Entry 3WC2 (X-ray diffraction, 3.64 A resolution); this record covers chains A and P of the 6 polymer chains in the assembly.

== Chain A ==
Molecule: Likely histidyl tRNA-specific guanylyltransferase
From: Candida albicans
UniProtKB: Q5AFK5 (Q5AFK5_CANAL); residue numbers follow UniProt; this construct covers 1-268
Amino-acid sequence (271 residues; numbered -2 to 268; the number before each row is that of its first residue; numbers below 1 keep their minus sign (Gly-2 is residue -2)):
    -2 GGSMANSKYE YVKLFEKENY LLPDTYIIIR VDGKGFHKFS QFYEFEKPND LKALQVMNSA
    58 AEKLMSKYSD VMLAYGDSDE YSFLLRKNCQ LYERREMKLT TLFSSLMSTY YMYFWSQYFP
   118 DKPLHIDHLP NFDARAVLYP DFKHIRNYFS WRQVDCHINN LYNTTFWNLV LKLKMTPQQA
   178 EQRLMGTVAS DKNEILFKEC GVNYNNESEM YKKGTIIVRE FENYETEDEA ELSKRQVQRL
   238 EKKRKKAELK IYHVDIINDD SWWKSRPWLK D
Not modelled in the structure: -2 to 3, 218-244
Sequence notes: expression tag (-2 to 0)
What the authors report for this chain:
  - binding site for 76mer-tRNA (chain P): His154, Tyr159, Glu178, Asn190, Phe194, Asn200, Asn202, Lys209, Lys210
  - mutagenesis - H154A, N190A, F194A, K209A, K209Q: decreased catalytic activity
  - mutagenesis - F194Y: unchanged catalytic activity
  - mutagenesis - N200D, K209E: abolished catalytic activity

== Chain P ==
Molecule: 76mer-tRNA
Sequence (76 nucleotides; each row starts with the number of its first residue):
     1 GCGGAUUUAG CUCAGUUGGG AGAGCGCCAG ACUGUGGAUC UGGAGGUCCU GUGUUCGAUC
    61 CACAGAAUUC GCACCA
Not modelled in the structure: 75-76

== Interface between chain A and chain P ==
Pairs across the interface (17):
  Asp29(A) - G1(P)  phosphate contact
  Gly30(A) - G1(P)  phosphate contact
  His34(A) - C2(P)  salt bridge to the phosphate
  Lys35(A) - A64(P)  salt bridge to the phosphate
  Asp76(A) - G1(P)  phosphate contact
  Val151(A) - C74(P)  sugar contact
  Asn156(A) - G1(P)  sugar contact
  Tyr159(A) - C2(P)  hydrogen bond to the sugar
  Glu178(A) - C2(P)  sugar contact
  Glu178(A) - G3(P)  hydrogen bond to the sugar
  Leu181(A) - C72(P)  sugar contact
  Met182(A) - C72(P)  sugar contact
  Gly183(A) - C72(P)  hydrogen bond to the phosphate
  Gly183(A) - A73(P)  phosphate contact
  Thr184(A) - A73(P)  sugar contact
  Val185(A) - C74(P)  phosphate contact
  Ala186(A) - C74(P)  phosphate contact
Also at the interface, not in a pair above, chain A (19 interface residues in all): Lys31, Gly32, Ile155, Lys189
Also at the interface, not in a pair above, chain P (10 interface residues in all): C63, G65, G71

== Summary ==
Chain A and chain P form an interface of 19 and 10 residues respectively, with 3 hydrogen bonds and 2 salt
bridges. Among the polar pairs are Tyr159(A)-C2(P), Glu178(A)-G3(P) and Gly183(A)-C72(P). From the paper: a
binding site for 76mer-tRNA (chain P) at His154(A), Tyr159(A) and Glu178(A) among others; H154A, N190A and
F194A of chain A, among others, reduce catalytic activity; 8 substitutions were tested in all.
Chain A is Likely histidyl tRNA-specific guanylyltransferase (Candida albicans) and chain P is 76mer-tRNA; the
structure, Crystal structure of C. albicans tRNA(His) guanylyltransferase (Thg1) with a tRNA(Phe)(GUG), was
determined by X-ray diffraction, deposited together with 3WBZ and 3WC1.
